PDB entry 8WXB | electron microscopy, 4.20 A resolution (low resolution: residue-level contacts below are approximate; hydrogen-bond / salt-bridge calls are withheld) | chains Y and v of the 51 polymer chains in the assembly

Chain Y:
Name: Carboxysome assembly protein CsoS2
From: Prochlorococcus sp. MED4
UniProtKB: Q7V2C8 (CSOS2_PROMP); residues 1-765 here = UniProt positions 1-765
Sequence (765 residues; numbered 1 to 765; the number before each row is that of its first residue):
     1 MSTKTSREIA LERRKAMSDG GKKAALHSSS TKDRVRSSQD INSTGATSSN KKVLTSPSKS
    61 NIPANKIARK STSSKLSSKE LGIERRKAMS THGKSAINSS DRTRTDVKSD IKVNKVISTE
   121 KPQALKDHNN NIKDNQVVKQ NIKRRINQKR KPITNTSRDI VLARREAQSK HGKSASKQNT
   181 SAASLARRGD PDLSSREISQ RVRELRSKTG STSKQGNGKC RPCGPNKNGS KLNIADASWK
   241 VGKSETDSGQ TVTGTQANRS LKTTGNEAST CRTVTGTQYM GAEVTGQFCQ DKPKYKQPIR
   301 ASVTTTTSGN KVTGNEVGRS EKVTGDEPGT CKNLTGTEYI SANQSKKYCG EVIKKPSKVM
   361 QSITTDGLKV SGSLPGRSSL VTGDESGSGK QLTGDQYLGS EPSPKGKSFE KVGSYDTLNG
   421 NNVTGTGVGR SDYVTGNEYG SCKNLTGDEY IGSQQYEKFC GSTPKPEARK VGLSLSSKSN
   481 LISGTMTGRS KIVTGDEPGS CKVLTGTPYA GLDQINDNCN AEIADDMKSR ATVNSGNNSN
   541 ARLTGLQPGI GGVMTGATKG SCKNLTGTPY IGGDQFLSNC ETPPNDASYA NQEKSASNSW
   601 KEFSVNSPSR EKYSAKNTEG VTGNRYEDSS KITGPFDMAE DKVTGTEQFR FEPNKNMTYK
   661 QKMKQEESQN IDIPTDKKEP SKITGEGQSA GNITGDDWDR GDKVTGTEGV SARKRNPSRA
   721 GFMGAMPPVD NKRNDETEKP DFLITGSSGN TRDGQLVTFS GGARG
Unresolved in the structure: 1-233, 616-620, 644-682
Cystine bridges: C271-C289, C331-C349, C442-C460, C501-C519, C562-C580
Swiss-Prot annotation at these positions:
  - region: D735 to G765 (C-terminal peptide)

Chain v:
Name: Major carboxysome shell protein CsoS1
From: Prochlorococcus sp. MED4
UniProtKB: Q7V2D1 (CSOS1_PROMP); residues 1-98 here correspond to UniProt positions 6-103 (UniProt number = residue number + 5)
Sequence (98 residues; row label = number of the first residue in the row):
     1 MGIALGMIET RGLVPAIEAA DAMTKAAEVR LIGREFVGGG YVTVLVRGET GAVNAAVRAG
    61 ADACERVGDG LVAAHIIARP HREVEPALGN GDFLGQKD
Unresolved in the structure: 1, 89-98

How chain Y and chain v interact:
Pairs across the interface (34; chain Y residue first):
  S386(Y) with R58(v); D62(v)
  G387(Y) with R58(v); D62(v)
  K390(Y) with R58(v); A61(v); D62(v); E65(v); L71(v)
  Q391(Y) with R58(v)
  L392(Y) with R58(v)
  T393(Y) with R58(v); A74(v); H75(v); I76(v)
  G394(Y) with H75(v); I76(v)
  D395(Y) with H75(v); I76(v); I77(v); A78(v)
  Y397(Y) with T50(v); N54(v)
  L398(Y) with N54(v)
  K411(Y) with D21(v); A22(v); K25(v)
  V412(Y) with A63(v); R66(v); V67(v)
  G413(Y) with R66(v)
  S414(Y) with R66(v)
  T424(Y) with R66(v); V67(v)
Also at the interface, not in a pair above, chain Y (17 interface residues in all): E385, S388
Also at the interface, not in a pair above, chain v (22 interface residues in all): E18, G51, V57, A59

Summary:
17 residues of chain Y and 22 residues of chain v are in contact.
Here chain Y is Carboxysome assembly protein CsoS2 and chain v is Major carboxysome shell protein CsoS1, both
from Prochlorococcus sp. MED4. Entry 8WXB (Cryo-EM structure of the alpha-carboxysome shell vertex from
Prochlorococcus MED4) was determined by electron microscopy.
